4V1O - chains B and P of the 26 polymer chains in the assembly; structure by electron microscopy, 9.70 A resolution (very low resolution: no residue pairs are listed; an interface is given only as per-side residue counts).

Chain B:
Protein: DNA-directed RNA polymerase II subunit RPB2
Organism: Saccharomyces cerevisiae
Notes: EC 2.7.7.6
UniProt: P08518 (RPB2_YEAST); numbering as in UniProt (aligned over 1-1224)
Sequence (1224 residues; each row starts with the number of its first residue):
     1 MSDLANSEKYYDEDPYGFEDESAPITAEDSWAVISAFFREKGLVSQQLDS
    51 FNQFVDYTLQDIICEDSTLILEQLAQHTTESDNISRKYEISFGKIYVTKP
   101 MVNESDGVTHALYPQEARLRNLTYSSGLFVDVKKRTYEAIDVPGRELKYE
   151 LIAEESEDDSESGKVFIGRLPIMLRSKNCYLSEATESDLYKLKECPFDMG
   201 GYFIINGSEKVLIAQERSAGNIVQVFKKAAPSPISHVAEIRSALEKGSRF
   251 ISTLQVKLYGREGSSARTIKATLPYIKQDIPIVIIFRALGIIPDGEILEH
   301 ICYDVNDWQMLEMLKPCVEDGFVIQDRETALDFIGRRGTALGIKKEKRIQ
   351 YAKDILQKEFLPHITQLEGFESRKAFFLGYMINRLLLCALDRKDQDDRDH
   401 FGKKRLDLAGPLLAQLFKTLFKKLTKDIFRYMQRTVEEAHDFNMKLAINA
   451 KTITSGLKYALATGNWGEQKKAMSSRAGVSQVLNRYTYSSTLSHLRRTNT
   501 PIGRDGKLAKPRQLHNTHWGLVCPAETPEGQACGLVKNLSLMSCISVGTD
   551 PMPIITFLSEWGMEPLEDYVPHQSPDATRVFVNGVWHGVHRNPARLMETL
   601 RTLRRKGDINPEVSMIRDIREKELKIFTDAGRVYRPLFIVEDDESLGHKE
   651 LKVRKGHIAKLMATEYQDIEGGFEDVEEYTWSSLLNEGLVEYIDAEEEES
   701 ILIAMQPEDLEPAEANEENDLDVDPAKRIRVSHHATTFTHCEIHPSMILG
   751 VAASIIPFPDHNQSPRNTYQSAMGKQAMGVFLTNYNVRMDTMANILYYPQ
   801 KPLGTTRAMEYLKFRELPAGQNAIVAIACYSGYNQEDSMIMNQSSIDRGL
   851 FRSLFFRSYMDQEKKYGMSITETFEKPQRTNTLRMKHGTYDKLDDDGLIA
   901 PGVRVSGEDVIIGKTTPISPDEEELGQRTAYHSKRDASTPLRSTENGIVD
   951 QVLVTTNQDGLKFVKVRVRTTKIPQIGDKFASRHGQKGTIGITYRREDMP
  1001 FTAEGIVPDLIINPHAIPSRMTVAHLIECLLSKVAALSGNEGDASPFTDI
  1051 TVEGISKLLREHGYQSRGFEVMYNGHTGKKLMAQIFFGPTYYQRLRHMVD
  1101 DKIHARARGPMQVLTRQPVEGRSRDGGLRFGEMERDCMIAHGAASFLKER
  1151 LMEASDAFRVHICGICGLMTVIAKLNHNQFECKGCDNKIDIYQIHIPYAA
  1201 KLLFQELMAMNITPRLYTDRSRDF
Disordered / not traced: 1-19, 142-145, 152-162, 503-508, 669-677, 716-721, 920-932
Metal / ion sites: Zn2+: Cys1163, Cys1166, Cys1182, Cys1185

Chain P:
Molecule: 6-nt RNA strand
Sequence (6 nucleotides; each row starts with the number of its first residue):
     5 AUAUCA
Metal / ion sites: Mg2+: A10 (shared with 3 residues of chain A)

Chain B / chain P interface:
At this resolution (10 A) residue pairs are not listed: 11 residues of chain B and 6 of chain P lie at the interface.

In short:
11 residues of chain B and 6 residues of chain P are in contact. The Zn2+ site is built by Cys1163(B),
Cys1166(B), Cys1182(B) and Cys1185(B).
Chain B is DNA-directed RNA polymerase II subunit RPB2 (Saccharomyces cerevisiae) and chain P is a 6-nt RNA
strand; the structure, Architecture of the RNA polymerase II-Mediator core transcription initiation complex,
was determined by electron microscopy together with 4V1M and 4V1N from the same study.
